Entry 4NCJ (X-ray diffraction, 2.00 A resolution); this record covers chain A.

[Chain A]
Molecule: DNA double-strand break repair Rad50 ATPase
From: Pyrococcus furiosus
Notes: fragment: and 726-882
UniProt: P58301 (RAD50_PYRFU); residue numbers follow UniProt; this construct covers 1-177, 726-882
Amino-acid sequence (339 residues; numbered 1 to 882; 543 numbers in that range are skipped by the numbering (no residue carries them; nothing is unmodelled there); the number before each row is that of its first residue):
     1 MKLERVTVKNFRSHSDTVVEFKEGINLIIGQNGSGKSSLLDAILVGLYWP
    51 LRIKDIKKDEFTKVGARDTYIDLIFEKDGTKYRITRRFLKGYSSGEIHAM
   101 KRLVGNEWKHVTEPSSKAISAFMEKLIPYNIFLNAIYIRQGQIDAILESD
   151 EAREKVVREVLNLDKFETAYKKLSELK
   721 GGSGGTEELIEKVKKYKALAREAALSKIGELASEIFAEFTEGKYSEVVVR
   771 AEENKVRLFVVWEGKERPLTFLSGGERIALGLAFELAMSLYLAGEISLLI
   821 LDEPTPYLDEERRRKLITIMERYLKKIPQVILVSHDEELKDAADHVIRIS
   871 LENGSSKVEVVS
Unresolved in the structure: 164-177, 721-734
Differences from the reference sequence: linker (721-725); engineered mutation Glu805 (Arg in P58301)
Bound ions: Mg2+: Ser37, Gln140 (together with ADP)
Small-molecule neighbours: ADP (adenosine-5'-diphosphate): Arg12, Ser13, Gln31, Asn32, Gly33, Ser34, Gly35, Lys36, Ser37, Ser38, Glu60, Phe61, Thr62, Lys63, Val64, Gln140
Reported in the primary citation:
  - catalytic residues: Glu823
  - conformationally variable residues: Glu823
  - mutagenesis - L806F: unchanged binding to ATP
  - mutagenesis - R805E (100-fold): increased binding to ATP
  - mutagenesis - R805E: decreased catalytic activity (nuclease activity)
  - mutagenesis - L802W: abolished binding to ATP
  - mutagenesis - L802W: decreased stability in response to ATP
  - mutagenesis - R797G: decreased binding to ATP
  - mutagenesis - L802W: unchanged binding to TNP-ATP
  - mutagenesis - L802W: increased catalytic activity
  - mutagenesis - R797G: increased binding to DNA

[Summary]
Bound to chain A: ADP. The Mg2+ site is built by Ser37 and Gln140. The paper reports the catalytic residue
Glu823; R805E increases binding to ATP; 4 substitutions were tested in all.
Chain A is DNA double-strand break repair Rad50 ATPase (Pyrococcus furiosus); the structure, Crystal Structure
of Pyrococcus furiosis Rad50 R805E mutation with ADP Beryllium Flouride, was determined by X-ray diffraction
together with 4NCH, 4NCI and 4NCK from the same study.
